5ANT - chain A; structure by X-ray diffraction, 2.00 A resolution.

== Chain A ==
Name: 7,8-dihydro-8-oxoguanine triphosphatase
Organism: Homo sapiens
Notes: EC 3.6.1.55, 3.6.1.56
UniProtKB: P36639 (8ODP_HUMAN); residues 1-156 here correspond to UniProt positions 42-197 (UniProt number = residue number + 41)
Chain sequence (175 residues; each row starts with the number of its first residue; numbers below 1 keep their minus sign (Gly-18 is residue -18)):
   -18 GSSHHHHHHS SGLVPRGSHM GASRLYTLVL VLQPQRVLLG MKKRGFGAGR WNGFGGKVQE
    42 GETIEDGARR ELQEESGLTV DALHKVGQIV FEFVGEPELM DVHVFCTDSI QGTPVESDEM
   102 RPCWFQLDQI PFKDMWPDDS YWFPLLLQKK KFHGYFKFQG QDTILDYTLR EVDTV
Disordered / not traced: -18 to 1
Construct notes: expression tag (-18 to 0)
Residues lining bound ligands: RJE (2-(2-methoxyethoxy)-6-(methylamino)-9-(phenylmethyl)-7H-purin-8-one): Tyr7, Thr8, Leu9, Leu11, Leu20, Phe27, Asn33, Gly34, Phe35, Gly36, Gly37, Phe72, Phe74, Met81, Val83, Met116, Trp117, Asp119, Asp120, Trp123, Phe124

== Overview ==
Chain A binds compound RJE.
Chain A is 7,8-dihydro-8-oxoguanine triphosphatase (Homo sapiens); the structure, Potent and selective
inhibitors of MTH1 probe its role in cancer cell survival, was determined by X-ray diffraction, deposited
together with 5ANS, 5ANU, 5ANV and 5ANW.
